9MKO - chains O and Q of the 14 polymer chains in the assembly; structure by electron microscopy, 3.21 A resolution.

== Chain O ==
Molecule: R-phycoerythrin class I alpha subunit
Source organism: Ceramium secundatum
Reference sequence: A0A1C9C9A7 (A0A1C9C9A7_9FLOR); residues 1-164 here = UniProt positions 1-164
Sequence (164 residues; numbered 1 to 164; the number before each row is that of its first residue):
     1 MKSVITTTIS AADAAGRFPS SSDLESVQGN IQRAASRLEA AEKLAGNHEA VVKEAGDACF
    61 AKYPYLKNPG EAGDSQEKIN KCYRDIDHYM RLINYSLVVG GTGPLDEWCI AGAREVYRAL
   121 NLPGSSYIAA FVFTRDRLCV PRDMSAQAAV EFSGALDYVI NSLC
Sequence notes: conflict Pro64 (Ser in A0A1C9C9A7), Ala119 (Thr in A0A1C9C9A7), Gly124 (Ser in A0A1C9C9A7), Ile128 (Val in A0A1C9C9A7), Ala149 (Gly in A0A1C9C9A7), Phe152 (Tyr in A0A1C9C9A7), Ser153 (Gly in A0A1C9C9A7), Gly154 (Ala in A0A1C9C9A7)
Small-molecule neighbours:
  - phycoerythrobilin (PEB), molecule 1: Lys43, Leu44, Asn47, Ala50, Val51, Glu54, Thr134, Arg137, Leu138, Cys139, Arg142, Asp143, Met144, Phe152
  - phycoerythrobilin (PEB), molecule 2: Cys59, Phe60, Leu66, Ala72, Gly73, Lys78, Lys81, Cys82, Arg84, Asp85, His88, Tyr89, Trp108, Cys109, Tyr117, Leu120, Leu122, Pro123, Ser126, Tyr127

== Chain Q ==
Molecule: R-phycoerythrin class I beta subunit
Source organism: Ceramium secundatum
Reference sequence: A0A1C9C989 (A0A1C9C989_9FLOR); residues 1-176 here = UniProt positions 1-176
Sequence (176 residues; numbered 1 to 176; the number before each row is that of its first residue):
     1 MLDAFSRVVV NSDSKAAYVS GSDLQALKTF IADGNKRLDA VNSIVSNASC IVSDAVSGMI
    61 CENPGLIAPG GNCYTNRRMA ACLRDGEIIL RYTSYALLAG DSSVLEDRCL NGLKETYIAL
   121 GVPTNSTVRA VSIMKSSAVA FISNTASQRK MATADGDCSA LSSEVASYCD KVSAAI
Sequence notes: conflict Ser20 (Gly in A0A1C9C989), Thr127 (Ser in A0A1C9C989), Ser137 (Ala in A0A1C9C989), Ala154 (Thr in A0A1C9C989), Ser173 (Ala in A0A1C9C989)
Small-molecule neighbours:
  - phycoerythrobilin (PEB), molecule 1: Asn35, Lys36, Leu38, Asp39, Asn42, Ile142, Asn144, Thr153, Ala154, Asp155, Gly156, Cys158
  - phycoerythrobilin (PEB), molecule 2: Met59, Asn72, Cys73, Arg77, Arg78, Ala81, Cys82, Arg84, Asp85, Ile88, Ile89, Tyr92, Arg108, Cys109, Leu113, Tyr117, Leu120, Val122, Pro123, Ser126, Thr127, Ala130
  - phycoerythrobilin (PEB), molecule 3: Ile60, Ile67, Tyr74, Thr75, Asn76, Met79
  - phycourobilin (PUB): Cys50, Asp54, Ser57, Gly58, Cys61, Glu62, Arg129, Ser132, Ile133, Ser136, Ser137, Ala140, Phe141, Thr145, Ala146, Ser147, Gln148, Arg149

== Interface between chain O and chain Q ==
Residue-residue contacts (7):
  Ser153(O) with Met151(Q)
  Asp157(O) with Ser46(Q); Arg149(Q), salt bridge
  Asn161(O) with Val45(Q); Ser46(Q), hydrogen bond (side chain-backbone); Ser49(Q)
  Cys164(O) with Ser49(Q)
Other interface residues (no listed pair), chain O (5 interface residues in all): Arg135
Other interface residues (no listed pair), chain Q (6 interface residues in all): Ala48

== Summary ==
Chain O and chain Q form an interface of 5 and 6 residues respectively, with 1 hydrogen bond and 1 salt
bridge. Polar pairs include Asp157(O)-Arg149(Q) and Asn161(O)-Ser46(Q). Chain O binds phycoerythrobilin. Chain
Q binds 3 copies of phycoerythrobilin and phycourobilin.
Chain O is R-phycoerythrin class I alpha subunit and chain Q is R-phycoerythrin class I beta subunit, both
from Ceramium secundatum; the structure, 4D4 TCR bound to R-phycoerythrin, was determined by electron
microscopy together with 9MGB, 9O60, 9O61 and 9O62 from the same study.
